6AHR - chains A and F of the 12 polymer chains in the assembly; structure by electron microscopy, 3.92 A resolution.

[Chain A]
Molecule: H1 RNA
Organism: Homo sapiens
Sequence (341 nucleotides; row label = number of the first residue in the row):
     1 AUAGGGCGGA GGGAAGCUCA UCAGUGGGGC CACGAGCUGA GUGCGUCCUG UCACUCCACU
    61 CCCAUGUCCC UUGGGAAGGU CUGAGACUAG GGCCAGAGGC GGCCCUAACA GGGCUCUCCC
   121 UGAGCUUCGG GGAGGUGAGU UCCCAGAGAA CGGGGCUCCG CGCGAGGUCA GACUGGGCAG
   181 GAGAUGCCGU GGACCCCGCC CUUCGGGGAG GGGCCCGGCG GAUGCCUCCU UUGCCGGAGC
   241 UUGGAACAGA CUCACGGCCA GCGAAGUGAG UUCAAUGGCU GAGGUGAGGU ACCCCGCAGG
   301 GGACCUCAUA ACCCAAUUCA GACUACUCUC CUCCGCCCAU U

[Chain F]
Molecule: Ribonuclease P protein subunit p25
Organism: Homo sapiens
Notes: EC 3.1.26.5
UniProt: Q9BUL9 (RPP25_HUMAN); numbering as in UniProt (aligned over 1-199)
Chain sequence (199 residues; numbered 1 to 199; the number before each row is that of its first residue):
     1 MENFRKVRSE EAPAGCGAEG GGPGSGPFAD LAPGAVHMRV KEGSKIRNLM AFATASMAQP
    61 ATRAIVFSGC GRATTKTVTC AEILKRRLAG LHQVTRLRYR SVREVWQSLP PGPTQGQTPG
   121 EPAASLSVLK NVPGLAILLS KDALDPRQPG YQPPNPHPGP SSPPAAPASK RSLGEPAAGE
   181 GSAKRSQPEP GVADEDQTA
Not modelled in the structure: 9-20, 109-123, 157-199
Swiss-Prot annotation at these positions:
  - modified residue (Phosphoserine): Ser-172, Ser-182

[Interface between chain A and chain F]
Residue-residue contacts (30; chain A residue first):
  G34(A) with Arg-72(F), hydrogen bond to the base
  G36(A) with Lys-41(F), base contact; Lys-76(F), base contact
  C37(A) with Thr-79(F), base contact; Glu-82(F), base contact; Ile-83(F), base contact
  U38(A) with Arg-47(F), hydrogen bond to the sugar; Met-50(F), base contact; Ile-83(F), base contact; Arg-87(F), hydrogen bond to the base
  G39(A) with Gly-43(F), phosphate contact; Arg-47(F), salt bridge to the phosphate
  A40(A) with Arg-47(F), salt bridge to the phosphate
  G50(A) with Lys-45(F), sugar contact; Asn-48(F), phosphate contact; Phe-52(F), sugar contact
  U51(A) with Ala-35(F), hydrogen bond to the base; Phe-52(F), phosphate contact
  C52(A) with Lys-45(F), salt bridge to the phosphate
  A53(A) with Arg-39(F), salt bridge to the phosphate; Lys-45(F), salt bridge to the phosphate
  C54(A) with Arg-39(F), salt bridge to the phosphate
  U55(A) with Met-1(F), phosphate contact; Lys-41(F), base contact
  C56(A) with Lys-41(F), sugar contact; Arg-72(F), hydrogen bond to the sugar
  C57(A) with Lys-41(F), base contact
  A58(A) with Arg-72(F), hydrogen bond to the base
  U60(A) with Arg-72(F), sugar contact
  C62(A) with Lys-130(F), salt bridge to the phosphate
Also at the interface, not in a pair above, chain A (18 interface residues in all): C61
Also at the interface, not in a pair above, chain F (22 interface residues in all): Pro-33, Val-36, Glu-42, Ile-46, Ala-51

[In short]
18 residues of chain A and 22 residues of chain F are in contact; the contacts include 6 hydrogen bonds and 7
salt bridges. Polar contacts include G34(A)/Arg-72(F), U38(A)/Arg-87(F) and U51(A)/Ala-35(F).
Here chain A is H1 RNA and chain F is Ribonuclease P protein subunit p25, both from Homo sapiens. Entry 6AHR
(Cryo-EM structure of human Ribonuclease P) was determined by electron microscopy together with 6AHU and 6AHV
from the same study.
